Entry 4CR2 (electron microscopy, 7.70 A resolution (low resolution: residue-level contacts below are approximate; hydrogen-bond / salt-bridge calls are withheld)); this record covers chains J and K of the 33 polymer chains in the assembly.

[Chain J]
Protein: 26S protease regulatory subunit 8 homolog
From: Saccharomyces cerevisiae
Reference sequence: Q01939 (PRS8_YEAST); residues 1-405 here = UniProt positions 1-405
Sequence (405 residues; each row starts with the number of its first residue):
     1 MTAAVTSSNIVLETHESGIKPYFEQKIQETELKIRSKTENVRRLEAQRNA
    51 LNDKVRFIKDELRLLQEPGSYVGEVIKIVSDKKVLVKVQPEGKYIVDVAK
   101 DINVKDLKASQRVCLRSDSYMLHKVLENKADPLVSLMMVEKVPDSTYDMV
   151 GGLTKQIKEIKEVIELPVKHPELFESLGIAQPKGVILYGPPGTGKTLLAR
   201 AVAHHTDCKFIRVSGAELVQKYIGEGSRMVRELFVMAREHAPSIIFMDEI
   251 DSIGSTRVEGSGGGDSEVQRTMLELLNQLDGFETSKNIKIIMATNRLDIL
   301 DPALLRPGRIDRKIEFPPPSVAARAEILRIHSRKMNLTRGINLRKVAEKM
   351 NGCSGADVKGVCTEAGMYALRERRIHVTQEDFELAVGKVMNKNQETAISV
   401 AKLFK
Unresolved in the structure: 1-23, 397-405
Swiss-Prot annotation at these positions:
  - binding site (ATP): Gly-189 to Thr-196
  - modified residue: Thr-2 (N-acetylthreonine)

[Chain K]
Protein: 26S protease regulatory subunit 6B homolog
From: Saccharomyces cerevisiae
Reference sequence: P33298 (PRS6B_YEAST); residues 1-428 here = UniProt positions 1-428
Sequence (428 residues; each row starts with the number of its first residue):
     1 MEELGIVTPVEKAVEEKPAVKSYASLLAQLNGTVNNNSALSNVNSDIYFK
    51 LKKLEKEYELLTLQEDYIKDEQRHLKRELKRAQEEVKRIQSVPLVIGQFL
   101 EPIDQNTGIVSSTTGMSYVVRILSTLDRELLKPSMSVALHRHSNALVDIL
   151 PPDSDSSISVMGENEKPDVTYADVGGLDMQKQEIREAVELPLVQADLYEQ
   201 IGIDPPRGVLLYGPPGTGKTMLVKAVANSTKAAFIRVNGSEFVHKYLGEG
   251 PRMVRDVFRLARENAPSIIFIDEVDSIATKRFDAQTGSDREVQRILIELL
   301 TQMDGFDQSTNVKVIMATNRADTLDPALLRPGRLDRKIEFPSLRDRRERR
   351 LIFGTIASKMSLAPEADLDSLIIRNDSLSGAVIAAIMQEAGLRAVRKNRY
   401 VILQSDLEEAYATQVKTDNTVDKFDFYK
Unresolved in the structure: 1-47
Swiss-Prot annotation at these positions:
  - binding site (ATP): Gly-213 to Thr-220
  - modified residue: Met-1 (N-acetylmethionine)
  - cross-link: Lys-280 (Glycyl lysine isopeptide (Lys-Gly) (interchain with G-Cter in ubiquitin))

[Interface between chain J and chain K]
Pairs across the interface - 93 pairs, chain J then chain K:
  Lys-26(J) / Leu-51(K)
  Ile-27(J) / Tyr-48(K)
  Ile-27(J) / Lys-50(K)
  Ile-27(J) / Leu-54(K)
  Thr-30(J) / Leu-51(K)
  Thr-30(J) / Leu-54(K)
  Ile-34(J) / Leu-54(K)
  Lys-37(J) / Tyr-58(K)
  Lys-37(J) / Leu-61(K)
  Lys-37(J) / Glu-65(K)
  Thr-38(J) / Leu-61(K)
  Asn-40(J) / Glu-65(K)
  Val-41(J) / Glu-65(K)
  Leu-44(J) / Ile-68(K)
  Leu-44(J) / Gln-72(K)
  Gln-47(J) / Gln-72(K)
  Arg-48(J) / Glu-71(K)
  Leu-51(J) / Lys-76(K)
  Asn-52(J) / Leu-75(K)
  Lys-54(J) / Leu-79(K)
  Val-55(J) / Leu-75(K)
  Val-55(J) / Leu-79(K)
  Ile-58(J) / Leu-79(K)
  Ile-58(J) / Ala-82(K)
  Ile-58(J) / Gln-83(K)
  Ile-58(J) / Val-86(K)
  Leu-62(J) / Val-86(K)
  Leu-62(J) / Ile-89(K)
  Leu-64(J) / Arg-121(K)
  Leu-65(J) / Gln-90(K)
  Leu-65(J) / Arg-121(K)
  Leu-65(J) / Leu-123(K)
  Glu-67(J) / Ser-143(K)
  Pro-68(J) / His-142(K)
  Pro-68(J) / Ser-143(K)
  Pro-68(J) / Asn-144(K)
  Ser-70(J) / Tyr-118(K)
  Ser-70(J) / Val-119(K)
  Tyr-71(J) / Tyr-118(K)
  Val-72(J) / Ile-109(K)
  Val-72(J) / Ser-117(K)
  Val-72(J) / Val-119(K)
  Pro-90(J) / Ser-117(K)
  Arg-112(J) / Leu-100(K)
  Arg-112(J) / Ile-109(K)
  Cys-114(J) / Val-119(K)
  Lys-124(J) / Asp-104(K)
  Leu-126(J) / Ile-109(K)
  Val-134(J) / Gln-293(K)
  Ser-135(J) / Lys-280(K)
  Ser-135(J) / Asp-289(K)
  Ser-135(J) / Gln-293(K)
  Leu-136(J) / Lys-280(K)
  Leu-136(J) / Leu-296(K)
  Leu-136(J) / Asp-325(K)
  Arg-200(J) / Arg-330(K)
  Ala-216(J) / Arg-281(K)
  Glu-217(J) / Arg-281(K)
  Val-219(J) / Arg-281(K)
  Val-219(J) / Ala-284(K)
  Gln-220(J) / Arg-281(K)
  Gln-220(J) / Asp-289(K)
  Gln-220(J) / Arg-290(K)
  Lys-221(J) / Arg-281(K)
  Lys-221(J) / Gly-287(K)
  Lys-221(J) / Ser-288(K)
  Tyr-222(J) / Ser-288(K)
  Tyr-222(J) / Arg-290(K)
  Glu-249(J) / Phe-282(K)
  Ser-255(J) / Leu-329(K)
  Ser-255(J) / Pro-331(K)
  Arg-257(J) / Ala-321(K)
  Arg-257(J) / Leu-329(K)
  Arg-257(J) / Lys-337(K)
  Val-258(J) / Phe-282(K)
  Gly-264(J) / Ala-284(K)
  Lys-334(J) / Gly-202(K)
  Met-335(J) / Ile-201(K)
  Met-335(J) / Gly-202(K)
  Asn-336(J) / Gln-200(K)
  Asn-336(J) / Ile-201(K)
  Cys-362(J) / Ile-203(K)
  Thr-363(J) / Ile-203(K)
  Glu-364(J) / Arg-336(K)
  Gly-366(J) / Ile-201(K)
  Met-367(J) / Glu-186(K)
  Met-367(J) / Tyr-198(K)
  Leu-370(J) / Tyr-198(K)
  Arg-371(J) / Gln-182(K)
  Arg-371(J) / Glu-186(K)
  Ile-375(J) / Leu-197(K)
  Ile-375(J) / Gln-200(K)
  Ile-375(J) / Ile-201(K)
Interface residues without a listed pair, chain J (69 interface residues in all): Glu-24, Lys-33, Glu-45, Phe-57, Glu-61, Gly-69, Gln-89, Met-138, Arg-212, Ile-253, Thr-256, Gly-263, Asp-265, Arg-374
Interface residues without a listed pair, chain K (70 interface residues in all): Glu-57, Thr-62, Tyr-67, Glu-85, Ile-103, Asn-106, Thr-107, Met-116, Ile-122, Ala-145, Leu-190, Asp-204, Asp-322, Leu-324, Pro-326, Ala-327

[Overview]
69 residues of chain J face 70 of chain K across their interface. Curated annotation (UniProt) lists 8
ATP-binding residues on chain J; 8 ATP-binding residues on chain K.
Here chain J is 26S protease regulatory subunit 8 homolog and chain K is 26S protease regulatory subunit 6B
homolog, both from Saccharomyces cerevisiae. Entry 4CR2 (Deep classification of a large cryo-EM dataset
defines the conformational landscape of the 26S proteasome) was determined by electron microscopy (same
publication as 4CR3 and 4CR4).
